PDB entry 1NY6 | X-ray diffraction, 3.10 A resolution | chains D and E of the 7 polymer chains in the assembly

== Chain D (and E) ==
Protein: transcriptional regulator (NtrC family)
Source organism: Aquifex aeolicus
Notes: chain E of this document is another copy of the same molecule, construct and numbering; everything in this record applies to it too
UniProtKB: O67198 (O67198_AQUAE); numbering as in UniProt (aligned over 122-387)
Amino-acid sequence (267 residues; numbered 121 to 387; the number before each row is that of its first residue):
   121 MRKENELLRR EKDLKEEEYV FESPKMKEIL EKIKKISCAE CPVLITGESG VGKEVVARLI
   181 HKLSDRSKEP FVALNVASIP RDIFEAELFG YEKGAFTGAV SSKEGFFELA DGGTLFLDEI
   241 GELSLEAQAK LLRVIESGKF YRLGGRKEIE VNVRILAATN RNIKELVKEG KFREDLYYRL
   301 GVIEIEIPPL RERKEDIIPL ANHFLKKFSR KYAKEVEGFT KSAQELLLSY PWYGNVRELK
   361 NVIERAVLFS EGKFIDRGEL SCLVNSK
Unresolved in the structure: 121-137, 385-387 (chain E: 121-136, 385-387)
Construct notes: initiating methionine (121)
Ligand contacts: ADP (adenosine-5'-diphosphate): Tyr139, Val140, Phe141, Glu168, Ser169, Gly170, Val171, Gly172, Lys173, Glu174, Val175, Arg313, Leu320, Phe324, Val356, Arg357, Lys360
Reported in the primary citation:
  - catalytic residues: Arg293 (proposed by the authors, not directly observed)

== Interface between chain D and chain E ==
Contacting residue pairs (29; chain D residue first):
  Cys158(D) with Tyr332(E)
  Ala159(D) with Tyr332(E), hydrophobic; Leu368(E), hydrophobic
  Glu160(D) with Lys331(E), salt bridge; Tyr332(E)
  Cys161(D) with Glu364(E)
  Lys213(D) with Ser221(E), hydrogen bond
  Gly214(D) with Gly218(E)
  Phe216(D) with Gly218(E)
  Thr217(D) with Gly218(E); Val220(E)
  Glu246(D) with Ala197(E); Ser198(E)
  Ala249(D) with Ala197(E); Ser198(E)
  Lys250(D) with Ser198(E)
  Arg253(D) with Ala193(E), hydrogen bond (side chain-backbone)
  Glu256(D) with Arg357(E), salt bridge
  Tyr261(D) with Phe226(E), hydrophobic
  Gly264(D) with Glu207(E), hydrogen bond (backbone-side chain)
  Arg266(D) with Glu207(E), salt bridge; Glu224(E), hydrogen bond (side chain-backbone); Gly225(E); Phe226(E); Leu229(E)
  Arg299(D) with Asn361(E)
  Val302(D) with Asn361(E); Arg365(E), hydrogen bond (backbone-side chain)
  Ile303(D) with Arg365(E)
Interface residues without a listed pair, chain D (26 interface residues in all): Lys155, Ile156, Glu205, Leu263, Gly265, Glu268, Arg293
Interface residues without a listed pair, chain E (25 interface residues in all): Glu174, Ile199, Pro200, Ala219, Glu239, Phe369, Glu371

== Summary ==
26 residues of chain D and 25 residues of chain E are in contact; the contacts include 5 hydrogen bonds and 3
salt bridges. Polar contacts include Glu160(D)-Lys331(E), Glu256(D)-Arg357(E) and Arg266(D)-Glu207(E). Ligands
of chain D: ADP. The paper reports the catalytic residue Arg293(D).
Chain D and chain E are both transcriptional regulator (NtrC family) (Aquifex aeolicus); the structure,
Crystal structure of sigm54 activator (AAA+ ATPase) in the active state, was determined by X-ray diffraction.
